PDB entry 8KEK | electron microscopy, 3.54 A resolution | chains L and A of the 3 polymer chains in the assembly

== Chain L ==
Name: PW5-535 light chain
Organism: Homo sapiens
Sequence (215 residues; numbered 1 to 215; the number before each row is that of its first residue):
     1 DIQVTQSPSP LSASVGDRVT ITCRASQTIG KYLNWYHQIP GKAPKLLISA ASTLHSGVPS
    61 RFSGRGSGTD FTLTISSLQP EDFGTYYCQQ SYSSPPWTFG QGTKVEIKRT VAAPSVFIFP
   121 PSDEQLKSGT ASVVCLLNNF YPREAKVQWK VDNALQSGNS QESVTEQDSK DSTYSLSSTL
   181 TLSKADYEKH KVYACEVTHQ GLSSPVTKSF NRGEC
Unresolved in the structure: 213-215
Disulfides: Cys-23/Cys-88, Cys-135/Cys-195

== Chain A ==
Name: Spike glycoprotein
Organism: Severe acute respiratory syndrome coronavirus 2
Reference sequence: P59594 (SPIKE_SARS); residue numbers follow UniProt; this construct covers 1-1190
Sequence (1190 residues; numbered 1 to 1190; the number before each row is that of its first residue):
     1 MFIFLLFLTL TSGSDLDRCT TFDDVQAPNY TQHTSSMRGV YYPDEIFRSD TLYLTQDLFL
    61 PFYSNVTGFH TINHTFGNPV IPFKDGIYFA ATEKSNVVRG WVFGSTMNNK SQSVIIINNS
   121 TNVVIRACNF ELCDNPFFAV SKPMGTQTHT MIFDNAFNCT FEYISDAFSL DVSEKSGNFK
   181 HLREFVFKNK DGFLYVYKGY QPIDVVRDLP SGFNTLKPIF KLPLGINITN FRAILTAFSP
   241 AQDIWGTSAA AYFVGYLKPT TFMLKYDENG TITDAVDCSQ NPLAELKCSV KSFEIDKGIY
   301 QTSNFRVVPS GDVVRFPNIT NLCPFGEVFN ATKFPSVYAW ERKKISNCVA DYSVLYNSTF
   361 FSTFKCYGVS ATKLNDLCFS NVYADSFVVK GDDVRQIAPG QTGVIADYNY KLPDDFMGCV
   421 LAWNTRNIDA TSTGNYNYKY RYLRHGKLRP FERDISNVPF SPDGKPCTPP ALNCYWPLND
   481 YGFYTTTGIG YQPYRVVVLS FELLNAPATV CGPKLSTDLI KNQCVNFNFN GLTGTGVLTP
   541 SSKRFQPFQQ FGRDVSDFTD SVRDPKTSEI LDISPCAFGG VSVITPGTNA SSEVAVLYQD
   601 VNCTDVSTAI HADQLTPAWR IYSTGNNVFQ TQAGCLIGAE HVDTSYECDI PIGAGICASY
   661 HTVSLLRSTS QKSIVAYTMS LGADSSIAYS NNTIAIPTNF SISITTEVMP VSMAKTSVDC
   721 NMYICGDSTE CANLLLQYGS FCTQLNRALS GIAAEQDRNT REVFAQVKQM YKTPTLKYFG
   781 GFNFSQILPD PLKPTKRSFI EDLLFNKVTL ADAGFMKQYG ECLGDINARD LICAQKFNGL
   841 TVLPPLLTDD MIAAYTAALV SGTATAGWTF GAGAALQIPF AMQMAYRFNG IGVTQNVLYE
   901 NQKQIANQFN KAISQIQESL TTTSTALGKL QDVVNQNAQA LNTLVKQLSS NFGAISSVLN
   961 DILSRLDPPE AEVQIDRLIT GRLQSLQTYV TQQLIRAAEI RASANLAATK MSECVLGQSK
  1021 RVDFCGKGYH LMSFPQAAPH GVVFLHVTYV PSQERNFTTA PAICHEGKAY FPREGVFVFN
  1081 GTSWFITQRN FFSPQIITTD NTFVSGNCDV VIGIINNTVY DPLQPELDSF KEELDKYFKN
  1141 HTSPDVDLGD ISGINASVVN IQKEIDRLNE VAKNLNESLI DLQELGKYEQ
Unresolved in the structure: 1-32, 72-76, 133-148, 168-179, 239-248, 641-1190
Differences from the reference sequence: engineered mutation Ala-577 (Ser in P59594), Pro-968 (Lys in P59594), Pro-969 (Val in P59594)
Swiss-Prot annotation at these positions:
  - region: Ser-798 to Tyr-819 (Fusion peptide 1), Lys-817 to Phe-837 (Fusion peptide 2), Asp-1145 to Glu-1184 (Heptad repeat 2)
  - site (Cleavage): Arg-667, Ser-668, Arg-797, Ser-798
  - glycosylation (N-linked (GlcNAc...) asparagine): Asn-29, Asn-65, Asn-73, Asn-109, Asn-118, Asn-119, Asn-158, Asn-227, Asn-269, Asn-318, Asn-330, Asn-357, Asn-589, Asn-602, Asn-691, Asn-699, Asn-783, Asn-1056, Asn-1080, Asn-1116 and 3 more in UniProt
  - natural variant: Ser-49 (S49L: In strain: Isolate GZ50), Gly-77 (G77D: In strain: Isolate BJ01, Isolate BJ02 and 7 more), Asn-78 (N78D: In strain: Isolate GD03), Asn-118 (N118S: In strain: Isolate Shanghai LY), Ala-139 (A139V: In strain: Isolate GD03), Met-144 (M144L: In strain: Isolate BJ03), Gln-147 (Q147R: In strain: Isolate GD03), Phe-193 (F193S: In strain: Isolate Shanghai LY), Asn-227 (N227K: In strain: Isolate SZ3), Ser-239 (S239L: In strain: Isolate GD01 and Isolate SZ3), Ile-244 (I244T: In strain: Isolate BJ01, Isolate BJ02 and 8 more), Thr-261 (T261K: In strain: Isolate SZ3), 31 further natural variant entries in UniProt
  - mutagenesis: Cys-323 (C323A: No effect on human ACE2 binding in vitro), Cys-348 (C348A: Complete loss of human ACE2 binding in vitro), Glu-452 (E452A: 90% loss of human ACE2 binding in vitro), Asp-454 (D454A: Complete loss of human ACE2 binding in vitro), Asp-463 (D463A: Partial loss of human ACE2 binding in vitro), Cys-467 (C467A: Complete loss of human ACE2 binding in vitro), Cys-474 (C474A: Complete loss of human ACE2 binding in vitro), Asp-480 (D480A: No effect on human ACE2 binding in vitro), Arg-667 (R667S: 40% loss of cell-cell fusion), Lys-672 (K672S: No effect on cell-cell fusion), Arg-797 (R797N: Complete loss of trypsin-induced membrane fusion)
Disulfides: Cys-128/Cys-159, Cys-278/Cys-288, Cys-323/Cys-348, Cys-366/Cys-419, Cys-378/Cys-511, Cys-467/Cys-474, Cys-603/Cys-635

== Chain L / chain A interface ==
Contacting residue pairs (17):
  Gln-27(L) with Pro-399(A); Gly-400(A)
  Tyr-32(L) with Gly-368(A)
  Tyr-92(L) with Cys-366(A); Tyr-367(A); Pro-399(A); Asp-414(A), hydrogen bond (side chain-backbone); Asp-415(A); Phe-416(A), hydrogen bond (side chain-backbone)
  Ser-93(L) with Cys-366(A)
  Ser-94(L) with Cys-366(A), hydrogen bond (backbone-backbone); Val-369(A), hydrogen bond (side chain-backbone); Ser-370(A); Ala-371(A)
  Pro-95(L) with Phe-364(A); Lys-365(A); Cys-366(A)
Also at the interface, not in a pair above, chain L (8 interface residues in all): Asp-1, Ser-91
Also at the interface, not in a pair above, chain A (14 interface residues in all): Gln-401
The authors on this interface:
  - epitope / paratope residues, chain L: Tyr-32(L), Tyr-92(L)

== Summary ==
8 residues of chain L and 14 residues of chain A are in contact; the contacts include 4 hydrogen bonds. Polar
pairs include Tyr-92(L)/Asp-414(A), Tyr-92(L)/Phe-416(A) and Ser-94(L)/Val-369(A). UniProt lists 11
mutagenesis sites on chain A. From the paper: epitope/paratope residues Tyr-32(L) and Tyr-92(L).
Chain L is PW5-535 light chain (Homo sapiens) and chain A is Spike glycoprotein (Severe acute respiratory
syndrome coronavirus 2); the structure, Monomer state of SARS-CoV Spike protein complexed with antibody
PW5-535, was determined by electron microscopy, deposited together with 8KDR, 8KDS and 8KER.
